Entry 8TAS (electron microscopy, 4.10 A resolution (low resolution: residue-level contacts below are approximate; hydrogen-bond / salt-bridge calls are withheld)); this record covers chains H and R of the 15 polymer chains in the assembly.

[Chain H]
Molecule: 215-nt DNA strand
Sequence (215 nucleotides; row label = number of the first residue in the row):
     7 ATCGGGAGCT CCGACCGAAT GACATGCATG CATACAGGAT GTATATACCT GACACGTGCC
    67 TGGAGACTAG GGAGTAACCC CCTTGGCGGT TAAAACGCGG GGGACAGCGC GTACGTGCGT
   127 TTAAGCGGTG CTAGAGCTGC CTACGACCAA TGGAGCGGCC TCGGCACCGG GATCCCCCAG
   187 CCGCCGGCAG CGCAGCGCCT GACGGGCACA CAGTC
Disordered / not traced: 7-19, 213-221

[Chain R]
Name: Histone H2A
Source organism: Xenopus laevis
Reference sequence: Q6AZJ8 (Q6AZJ8_XENLA); residues 0-129 here correspond to UniProt positions 1-130 (UniProt number = residue number + 1)
Sequence (133 residues; each row starts with the number of its first residue; numbers below 1 keep their minus sign (Ser-3 is residue -3)):
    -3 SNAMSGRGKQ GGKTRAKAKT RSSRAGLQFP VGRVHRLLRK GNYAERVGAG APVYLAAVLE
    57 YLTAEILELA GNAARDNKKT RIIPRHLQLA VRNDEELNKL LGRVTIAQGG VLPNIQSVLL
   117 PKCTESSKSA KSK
Disordered / not traced: -3 to 11, 120-129
Construct notes: expression tag (-3 to -1); conflict Cys119 (Lys120 in Q6AZJ8)

[How chain H and chain R interact]
Contacting residue pairs - 13 pairs, chain H then chain R:
  DG151(H) - Arg42(R)
  DG151(H) - Val43(R)
  DG151(H) - Ala45(R)
  DA152(H) - Arg42(R)
  DA152(H) - Val43(R)
  DG161(H) - Arg29(R)
  DC162(H) - Arg29(R)
  DG170(H) - Thr76(R)
  DG170(H) - Arg77(R)
  DC171(H) - Lys75(R)
  DC171(H) - Thr76(R)
  DC171(H) - Arg77(R)
  DA172(H) - Lys75(R)
Other interface residues (no listed pair), chain H (9 interface residues in all): DG159, DA160
Other interface residues (no listed pair), chain R (11 interface residues in all): Lys13, Thr16, Glu41, Gly44

[Overview]
Chain H and chain R form an interface of 9 and 11 residues respectively.
Chain H is a 215-nt DNA strand and chain R is Histone H2A (Xenopus laevis); the structure, PRC2 monomer bound
to nucleosome, was determined by electron microscopy together with 8T9G and 8TB9 from the same study.
